6VOO - chains C and F of the 9 polymer chains in the assembly; structure by electron microscopy, 3.05 A resolution.

[Chain C]
Molecule: ATP synthase subunit alpha, chloroplastic
Organism: Spinacia oleracea
Notes: EC 7.1.2.2
Reference sequence: P06450 (ATPA_SPIOL); residues 1-507 here = UniProt positions 1-507
Sequence (507 residues; row label = number of the first residue in the row):
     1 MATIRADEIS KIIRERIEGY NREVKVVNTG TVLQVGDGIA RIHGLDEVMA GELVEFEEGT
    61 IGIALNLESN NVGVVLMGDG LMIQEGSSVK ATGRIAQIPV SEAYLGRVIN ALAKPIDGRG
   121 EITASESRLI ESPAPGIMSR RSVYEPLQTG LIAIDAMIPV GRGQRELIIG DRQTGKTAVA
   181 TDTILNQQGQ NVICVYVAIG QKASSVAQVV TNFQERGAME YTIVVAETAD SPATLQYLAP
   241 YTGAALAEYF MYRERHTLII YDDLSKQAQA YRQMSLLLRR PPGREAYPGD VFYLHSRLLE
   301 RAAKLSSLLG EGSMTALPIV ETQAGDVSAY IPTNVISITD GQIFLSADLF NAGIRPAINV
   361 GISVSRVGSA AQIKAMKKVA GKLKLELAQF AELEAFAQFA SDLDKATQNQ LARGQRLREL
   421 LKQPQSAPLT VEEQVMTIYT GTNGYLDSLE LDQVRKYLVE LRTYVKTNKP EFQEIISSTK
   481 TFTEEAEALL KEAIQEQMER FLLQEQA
Disordered / not traced: 1-4, 505-507
Small-molecule neighbours: ATP (adenosine-5'-triphosphate): D171, R172, Q173, T174, G175, K176, T177, A178, F350, R355, P356, Q423, P424, Q425
Reported in the primary citation:
  - binding site for ATP: R366
  - binding site for tentoxin: I63, L65, V75, E131, R297

[Chain F]
Molecule: ATP synthase subunit beta, chloroplastic
Organism: Spinacia oleracea
Notes: EC 7.1.2.2
Reference sequence: P00825 (ATPB_SPIOL); numbering as in UniProt (aligned over 1-498)
Sequence (498 residues; each row starts with the number of its first residue):
     1 MRINPTTSDP GVSTLEKKNL GRIAQIIGPV LDVAFPPGKM PNIYNALIVK GRDTAGQPMN
    61 VTCEVQQLLG NNRVRAVAMS ATDGLTRGME VIDTGAPLSV PVGGATLGRI FNVLGEPVDN
   121 LGPVDTRTTS PIHRSAPAFT QLDTKLSIFE TGIKVVDLLA PYRRGGKIGL FGGAGVGKTV
   181 LIMELINNIA KAHGGVSVFG GVGERTREGN DLYMEMKESG VINEQNIAES KVALVYGQMN
   241 EPPGARMRVG LTALTMAEYF RDVNEQDVLL FIDNIFRFVQ AGSEVSALLG RMPSAVGYQP
   301 TLSTEMGSLQ ERITSTKEGS ITSIQAVYVP ADDLTDPAPA TTFAHLDATT VLSRGLAAKG
   361 IYPAVDPLDS TSTMLQPRIV GEEHYEIAQR VKETLQRYKE LQDIIAILGL DELSEEDRLT
   421 VARARKIERF LSQPFFVAEV FTGSPGKYVG LAETIRGFQL ILSGELDSLP EQAFYLVGNI
   481 DEATAKAMNL EMESKLKK
Disordered / not traced: 1-16, 497-498
Small-molecule neighbours:
  - ADP (adenosine-5'-diphosphate): G173, A174, G175, V176, G177, K178, T179, V180, E204, E208, Y362, P363, F435, A438, F441, T442
  - ATP (adenosine-5'-triphosphate): S372, T373, Q376, Y385
Reported in the primary citation:
  - binding site for ATP: K178, T179, Y362, F441
  - binding site for tentoxin: T82, D83
  - binding site for ADP: K178, T179, Y362, F441

[Interface between chain C and chain F]
Residue-residue contacts (81):
  L33(C) - G70(F)
  Q34(C) - L68(F)
  Q34(C) - L69(F)
  V35(C) - I43(F)
  V35(C) - Q67(F)
  V35(C) - L68(F)  hydrogen bond (backbone-backbone)
  G36(C) - I43(F)
  G36(C) - Q67(F)
  D37(C) - Q67(F)
  D37(C) - R291(F)  salt bridge
  L81(C) - N42(F)
  L81(C) - I43(F)  hydrophobic
  L81(C) - Y44(F)  hydrophobic
  I83(C) - L68(F)
  Q84(C) - G38(F)
  E85(C) - M40(F)
  E85(C) - L68(F)
  E85(C) - G70(F)
  E85(C) - N71(F)
  E85(C) - N72(F)  hydrogen bond (side chain-backbone)
  I116(C) - F139(F)
  I116(C) - T140(F)
  D117(C) - T140(F)
  R172(C) - F343(F)
  R172(C) - T349(F)
  R172(C) - D369(F)  salt bridge
  R172(C) - T371(F)
  Q173(C) - T371(F)  hydrogen bond
  Q201(C) - E311(F)
  K202(C) - K167(F)
  K202(C) - E311(F)
  K202(C) - H345(F)  hydrogen bond (side chain-backbone)
  K202(C) - L346(F)  hydrogen bond (side chain-backbone)
  K202(C) - D347(F)  salt bridge
  A203(C) - F139(F)
  A203(C) - L142(F)
  A203(C) - E311(F)  hydrogen bond (backbone-side chain)
  V206(C) - F139(F)  hydrophobic
  A207(C) - F139(F)  hydrophobic
  T211(C) - T144(F)
  A229(C) - G307(F)
  A229(C) - E311(F)
  A229(C) - H345(F)
  D230(C) - A136(F)
  D230(C) - E311(F)
  S231(C) - T304(F)
  K266(C) - S303(F)  hydrogen bond
  R272(C) - S294(F)
  R272(C) - A295(F)
  Q273(C) - P300(F)
  Q273(C) - T301(F)
  Q273(C) - S303(F)
  Q273(C) - T304(F)  hydrogen bond
  L276(C) - M292(F)  hydrophobic
  L276(C) - P293(F)
  L276(C) - S294(F)
  L276(C) - P300(F)  hydrophobic
  L277(C) - P300(F)  hydrophobic
  L277(C) - T301(F)
  R279(C) - G290(F)  hydrogen bond (side chain-backbone)
  R279(C) - M292(F)  hydrogen bond
  R280(C) - M292(F)
  P282(C) - M292(F)  hydrophobic
  A286(C) - S294(F)
  A286(C) - A295(F)
  Q323(C) - T335(F)
  Q323(C) - A340(F)
  A324(C) - T335(F)
  D348(C) - Q396(F)  hydrogen bond
  D348(C) - K399(F)  salt bridge
  N351(C) - L368(F)
  N351(C) - K392(F)
  N351(C) - E393(F)
  N351(C) - Q396(F)  hydrogen bond
  A352(C) - E393(F)
  A352(C) - Q396(F)
  R355(C) - Q389(F)  hydrogen bond
  Q398(C) - R397(F)
  Q398(C) - S414(F)  hydrogen bond
  Q398(C) - E416(F)
  Q398(C) - D417(F)  hydrogen bond
Interface residues without a listed pair, chain C (48 interface residues in all): G80, M82, G118, S204, Q208, V210, Q269, E285, G353, Q425
Interface residues without a listed pair, chain F (58 interface residues in all): Q66, R73, L146, S308, L334, T341, A344, S372, Q376, E400

[Overview]
Chain C and chain F form an interface of 48 and 58 residues respectively, with 15 hydrogen bonds and 4 salt
bridges. Polar contacts include D37(C)-R291(F), R172(C)-D369(F) and K202(C)-D347(F). From the paper: a binding
site for tentoxin at I63(C), L65(C) and T82(F) among others; a binding site for ATP at R366(C) and K178(F)
among others.
Here chain C is ATP synthase subunit alpha, chloroplastic and chain F is ATP synthase subunit beta,
chloroplastic, both from Spinacia oleracea. Entry 6VOO (Chloroplast ATP synthase (R1, CF1)) was determined by
electron microscopy together with 6VM1, 6VM4, 6VMB, 6VMD, 6VMG, 6VOF and 8 further entries from the same
study.
